PDB entry 5AEY | electron microscopy, 4.30 A resolution (low resolution: residue-level contacts below are approximate; hydrogen-bond / salt-bridge calls are withheld) | chains A and B of the 5 polymer chains in the assembly

[Chain A (and B)]
Protein: Plasmid segregation protein parm
Organism: Escherichia coli
Notes: chain B of this document is another copy of the same molecule, construct and numbering; everything in this record applies to it too
UniProtKB: P11904 (PARM_ECOLX); numbering as in UniProt (aligned over 1-318)
Sequence (318 residues; numbered 1 to 318; the number before each row is that of its first residue):
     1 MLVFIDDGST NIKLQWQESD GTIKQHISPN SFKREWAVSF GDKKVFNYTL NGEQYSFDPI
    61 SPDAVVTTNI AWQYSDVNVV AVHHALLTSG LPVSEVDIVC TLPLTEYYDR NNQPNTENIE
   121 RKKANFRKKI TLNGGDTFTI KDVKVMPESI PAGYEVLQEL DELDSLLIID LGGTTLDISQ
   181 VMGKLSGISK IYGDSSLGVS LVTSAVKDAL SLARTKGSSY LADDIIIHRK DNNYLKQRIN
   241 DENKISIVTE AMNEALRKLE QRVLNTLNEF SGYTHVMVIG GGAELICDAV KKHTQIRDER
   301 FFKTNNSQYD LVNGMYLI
Small-molecule neighbours: AMP-PNP (ANP; phosphoaminophosphonic acid-adenylate ester): G8, S9, T10, N11, K13, E148, D170, L171, G172, G173, T174, T175, V199, D223, I226, I227, G280, G281, G282, E284, Q308
Reported in the primary citation:
  - self-association interface (contacts with another copy of this molecule): K258, R262

[Chain A / chain B interface]
Contacting residue pairs - 9 pairs, chain A then chain B:
  R110(A) - S204(B)
  R110(A) - D208(B)
  L197(A) - R34(B)
  R257(A) - G52(B)
  K258(A) - G52(B)
  K258(A) - E53(B)
  R262(A) - R34(B)
  R262(A) - E53(B)
  E269(A) - N69(B)
Other interface residues (no listed pair), chain A (8 interface residues in all): S196, Q261
Other interface residues (no listed pair), chain B (9 interface residues in all): D63, D76, A205

[Summary]
Chain A and chain B form an interface of 8 and 9 residues respectively. Bound to chain A: AMP-PNP. From the
paper: a self-association interface involving K258(A) and R262(A).
Both chains are Plasmid segregation protein parm (Escherichia coli). Entry 5AEY (actin-like ParM protein bound
to AMPPNP) was determined by electron microscopy together with 5AI7 from the same study.
